PDB entry 8JYO | electron microscopy, 3.20 A resolution | chains B and E of the 5 polymer chains in the assembly

Chain B:
Name: Spike glycoprotein
Organism: Severe acute respiratory syndrome coronavirus 2
Reference sequence: P0DTC2 (SPIKE_SARS2); numbering as in UniProt; present here: 28-143, 145-1210
Chain sequence (1245 residues; row label = number of the first residue in the row; note: 1 number in that range is skipped by the numbering (no residue carries it; nothing is unmodelled there)):
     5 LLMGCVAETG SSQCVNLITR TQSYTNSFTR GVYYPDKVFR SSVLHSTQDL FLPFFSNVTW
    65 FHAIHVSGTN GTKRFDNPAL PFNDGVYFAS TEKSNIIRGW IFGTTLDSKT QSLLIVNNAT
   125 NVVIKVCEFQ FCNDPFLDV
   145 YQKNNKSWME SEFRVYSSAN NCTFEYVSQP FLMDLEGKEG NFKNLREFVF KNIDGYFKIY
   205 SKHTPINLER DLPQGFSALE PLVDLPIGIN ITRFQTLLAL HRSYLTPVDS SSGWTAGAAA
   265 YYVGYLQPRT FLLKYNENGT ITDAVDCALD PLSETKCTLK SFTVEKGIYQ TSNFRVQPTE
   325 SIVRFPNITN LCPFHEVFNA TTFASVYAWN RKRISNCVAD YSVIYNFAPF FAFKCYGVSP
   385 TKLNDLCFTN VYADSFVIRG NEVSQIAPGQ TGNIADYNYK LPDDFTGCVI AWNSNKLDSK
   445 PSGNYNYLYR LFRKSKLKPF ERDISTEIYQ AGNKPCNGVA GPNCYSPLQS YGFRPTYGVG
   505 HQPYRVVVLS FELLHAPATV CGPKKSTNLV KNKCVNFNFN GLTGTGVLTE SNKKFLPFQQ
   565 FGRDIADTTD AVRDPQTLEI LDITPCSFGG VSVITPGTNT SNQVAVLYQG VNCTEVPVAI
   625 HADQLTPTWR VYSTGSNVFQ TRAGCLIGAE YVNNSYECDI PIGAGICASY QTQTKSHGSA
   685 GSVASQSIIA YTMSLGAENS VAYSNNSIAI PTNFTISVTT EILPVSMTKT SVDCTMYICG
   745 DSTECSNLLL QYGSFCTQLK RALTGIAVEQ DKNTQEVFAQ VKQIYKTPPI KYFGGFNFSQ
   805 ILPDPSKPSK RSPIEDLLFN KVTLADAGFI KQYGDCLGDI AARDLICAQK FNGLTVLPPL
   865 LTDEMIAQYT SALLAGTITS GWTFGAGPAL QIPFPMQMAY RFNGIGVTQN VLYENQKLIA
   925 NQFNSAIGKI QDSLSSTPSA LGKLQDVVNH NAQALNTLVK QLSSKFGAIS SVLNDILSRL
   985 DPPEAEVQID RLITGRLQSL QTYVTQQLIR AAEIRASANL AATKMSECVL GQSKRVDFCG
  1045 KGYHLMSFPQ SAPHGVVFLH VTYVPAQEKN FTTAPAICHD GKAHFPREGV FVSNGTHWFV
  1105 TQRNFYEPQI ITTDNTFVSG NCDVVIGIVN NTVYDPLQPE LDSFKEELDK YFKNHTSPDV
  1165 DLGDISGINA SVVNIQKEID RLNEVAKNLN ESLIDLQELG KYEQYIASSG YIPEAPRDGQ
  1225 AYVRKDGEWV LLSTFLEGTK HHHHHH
Unresolved in the structure: 5-23, 67-85, 145-153, 178-186, 245-258, 621-638, 676-689, 828-854, 1140-1250
Disulfides: Cys131-Cys166, Cys291-Cys301, Cys336-Cys361, Cys379-Cys432, Cys391-Cys525, Cys480-Cys488, Cys538-Cys590, Cys617-Cys649, Cys662-Cys671, Cys738-Cys760, Cys743-Cys749, Cys1032-Cys1043, Cys1082-Cys1126
Glycans and other covalent adducts: N-acetylglucosamine (NAG) linked to Asn122, Asn165, Asn234, Asn282, Asn331, Asn343, Asn616, Asn657, Asn709, Asn717, Asn801, Asn1074, Asn1098, Asn1134
Differences from the reference sequence: expression tag (5-27, 1211-1250); variant Ala83 (Val in P0DTC2), Asp142 (Gly in P0DTC2), Gln146 (His in P0DTC2), Glu183 (Gln in P0DTC2), Glu213 (Val in P0DTC2), Val252 (Gly in P0DTC2), His339 (Gly in P0DTC2), Thr346 (Arg in P0DTC2), Ile368 (Leu in P0DTC2), Phe371 (Ser in P0DTC2), Pro373 (Ser in P0DTC2), Phe375 (Ser in P0DTC2), Ala376 (Thr in P0DTC2), Asn405 (Asp in P0DTC2), Ser408 (Arg in P0DTC2), Asn417 (Lys in P0DTC2), Lys440 (Asn in P0DTC2), Pro445 (Val in P0DTC2), Ser446 (Gly in P0DTC2), Lys460 (Asn in P0DTC2), Asn477 (Ser in P0DTC2), Lys478 (Thr in P0DTC2), Ala484 (Glu in P0DTC2), Pro486 (Phe in P0DTC2), Ser490 (Phe in P0DTC2), Arg498 (Gln in P0DTC2), Tyr501 (Asn in P0DTC2), His505 (Tyr in P0DTC2), Gly614 (Asp in P0DTC2), Tyr655 (His in P0DTC2), Lys679 (Asn in P0DTC2), His681 (Pro in P0DTC2), Lys764 (Asn in P0DTC2), Tyr796 (Asp in P0DTC2), His954 (Gln in P0DTC2), Lys969 (Asn in P0DTC2); engineered mutation Gly682 (Arg in P0DTC2), Ser683 (Arg in P0DTC2), Gly685 (Arg in P0DTC2), Pro817 (Phe in P0DTC2), Pro892 (Ala in P0DTC2), Pro899 (Ala in P0DTC2), Pro942 (Ala in P0DTC2), Pro986 (Lys in P0DTC2), Pro987 (Val in P0DTC2)

Chain E:
Name: Processed angiotensin-converting enzyme 2
Organism: Homo sapiens
Reference sequence: Q9BYF1 (ACE2_HUMAN); numbering as in UniProt (aligned over 19-617)
Chain sequence (608 residues; numbered 19 to 626; the number before each row is that of its first residue):
    19 STIEEQAKTF LDKFNHEAED LFYQSSLASW NYNTNITEEN VQNMNNAGDK WSAFLKEQST
    79 LAQMYPLQEI QNLTVKLQLQ ALQQNGSSVL SEDKSKRLNT ILNTMSTIYS TGKVCNPDNP
   139 QECLLLEPGL NEIMANSLDY NERLWAWESW RSEVGKQLRP LYEEYVVLKN EMARANHYED
   199 YGDYWRGDYE VNGVDGYDYS RGQLIEDVEH TFEEIKPLYE HLHAYVRAKL MNAYPSYISP
   259 IGCLPAHLLG DMWGRFWTNL YSLTVPFGQK PNIDVTDAMV DQAWDAQRIF KEAEKFFVSV
   319 GLPNMTQGFW ENSMLTDPGN VQKAVCHPTA WDLGKGDFRI LMCTKVTMDD FLTAHHEMGH
   379 IQYDMAYAAQ PFLLRNGANE GFHEAVGEIM SLSAATPKHL KSIGLLSPDF QEDNETEINF
   439 LLKQALTIVG TLPFTYMLEK WRWMVFKGEI PKDQWMKKWW EMKREIVGVV EPVPHDETYC
   499 DPASLFHVSN DYSFIRYYTR TLYQFQFQEA LCQAAKHEGP LHKCDISNST EAGQKLFNML
   559 RLGKSEPWTL ALENVVGAKN MNVRPLLNYF EPLFTWLKDQ NKNSFVGWST DWSPYADQSG
   619 TKHHHHHH
Unresolved in the structure: 615-626
Disulfides: Cys133-Cys141, Cys344-Cys361, Cys530-Cys542
Glycans and other covalent adducts: N-acetylglucosamine (NAG) linked to Asn53, Asn90, Asn322, Asn432, Asn546; glycan linked to Asn103
Differences from the reference sequence: expression tag (618-626)

Chain B / chain E interface:
Pairs across the interface (22):
  Tyr449(B) - Asp38(E)  hydrogen bond
  Tyr449(B) - Gln42(E)
  Tyr453(B) - His34(E)
  Phe456(B) - Thr27(E)
  Ala475(B) - Ser19(E)
  Asn477(B) - Ser19(E)  hydrogen bond (side chain-backbone)
  Asn487(B) - Tyr83(E)
  Tyr489(B) - Thr27(E)
  Tyr489(B) - Phe28(E)
  Ser490(B) - Lys31(E)
  Gln493(B) - Lys31(E)  hydrogen bond
  Gln493(B) - His34(E)  hydrogen bond
  Gln493(B) - Glu35(E)
  Ser494(B) - His34(E)  hydrogen bond (backbone-side chain)
  Arg498(B) - Asp38(E)  salt bridge
  Arg498(B) - Gln42(E)
  Thr500(B) - Tyr41(E)  hydrogen bond
  Thr500(B) - Asp355(E)
  Thr500(B) - Arg357(E)
  Tyr501(B) - Lys353(E)
  Gly502(B) - Lys353(E)
  Gly502(B) - Gly354(E)
Interface residues without a listed pair, chain B (17 interface residues in all): Leu455, Pro486, His505
Interface residues without a listed pair, chain E (17 interface residues in all): Gln24, Asp30, Met82

Overview:
The chain B/chain E interface involves 17 residues from each chain; the contacts include 6 hydrogen bonds and
1 salt bridge. Polar contacts include Arg498(B)-Asp38(E), Tyr449(B)-Asp38(E) and Asn477(B)-Ser19(E).
N-acetylglucosamine is covalently linked to Asn122(B), Asn165(B), Asn234(B), Asn282(B), Asn331(B) and
Asn343(B) and 8 more.
Here chain B is Spike glycoprotein (Severe acute respiratory syndrome coronavirus 2) and chain E is Processed
angiotensin-converting enzyme 2 (Homo sapiens). Entry 8JYO (Structure of SARS-CoV-2 XBB.1.5 spike glycoprotein
in complex with ACE2 (2-up state)) was determined by electron microscopy (same publication as 8JYK, 8JYM, 8JYN
and 8JYP).
